PDB entry 4QGZ | X-ray diffraction, 2.51 A resolution | chain A

# Chain A
Name: Lysozyme C
Organism: Gallus gallus
Notes: EC 3.2.1.17
UniProtKB: P00698 (LYSC_CHICK); residues 1-129 here correspond to UniProt positions 19-147 (UniProt number = residue number + 18)
Amino-acid sequence (129 residues; numbered 1 to 129; the number before each row is that of its first residue):
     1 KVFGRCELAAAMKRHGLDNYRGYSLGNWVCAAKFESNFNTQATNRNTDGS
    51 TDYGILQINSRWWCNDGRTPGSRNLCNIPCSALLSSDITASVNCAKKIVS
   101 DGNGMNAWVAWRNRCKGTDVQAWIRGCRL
Curated features (UniProtKB/Swiss-Prot):
  - active site: Glu35, Asp52
  - binding site (substrate): Asp101
Disulfide bonds: Cys6-Cys127, Cys30-Cys115, Cys64-Cys80, Cys76-Cys94
Ion coordination: Pt ion site 1 near His15 (its only coordinating residue here); Pt ion site 2 near Asp101 (its only coordinating residue here)
Ligand contacts: I83 (bis(chloranyl)-(dimethylamino)-(methylamino)platinum): Arg14, His15, Asp87, Thr89

# Overview
Ligands of chain A: compound I83. Curated annotation (UniProt) lists active-site residues Glu35 and Asp52 and
substrate-binding residue Asp101.
Chain A is Lysozyme C (Gallus gallus); the structure, X-ray structure of the adduct formed between hen egg
white lysozyme and trans-dimethylamine methylamine dichlorido platinum(II), was determined by X-ray
diffraction (same publication as 4QH3).
